PDB entry 3ARD | X-ray diffraction, 3.01 A resolution | chains A and B of the 4 polymer chains in the assembly

# Chain A
Protein: Antigen-presenting glycoprotein CD1d1
Source organism: Mus musculus
Notes: fragment: heavy chain
UniProt: P11609 (CD1D1_MOUSE); residues 1-279 here correspond to UniProt positions 19-297 (UniProt number = residue number + 18)
Amino-acid sequence (302 residues; each row starts with the number of its first residue):
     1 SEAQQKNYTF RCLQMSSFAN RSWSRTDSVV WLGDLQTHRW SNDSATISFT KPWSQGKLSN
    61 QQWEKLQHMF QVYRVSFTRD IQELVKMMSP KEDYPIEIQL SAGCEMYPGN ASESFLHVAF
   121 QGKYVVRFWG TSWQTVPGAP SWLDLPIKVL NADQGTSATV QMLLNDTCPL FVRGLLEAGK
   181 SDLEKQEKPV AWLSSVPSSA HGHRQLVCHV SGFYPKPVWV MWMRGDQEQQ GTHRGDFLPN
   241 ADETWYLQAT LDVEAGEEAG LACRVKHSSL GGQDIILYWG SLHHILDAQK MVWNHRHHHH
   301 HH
Not modelled in the structure: 1-5, 108, 301-302
Sequence notes: conflict His201 (Asp219 in P11609); expression tag (280-302)
Disulfide bonds: Cys104-Cys168, Cys208-Cys263
Glycans and other covalent adducts: N-acetylglucosamine (NAG) linked to Asn20, Asn42, Asn165
Small-molecule neighbours: 3GH (N-{(2S,3R)-1-[(3-deoxy-alpha-D-xylo-hexopyranosyl)oxy]-3-hydroxyoctadecan-2-yl}hexacosanamide): Phe10, Cys12, Gln14, Ser28, Val30, Trp40, Ile47, Trp63, Leu66, Met69, Phe70, Val72, Tyr73, Ser76, Phe77, Asp80, Ile81, Leu84, Val85, Leu100, Ala102, Gly103, Leu116, Val118, Phe120, Trp133, Trp142, Leu150, Asp153, Gly155, Thr156, Thr159, Val160, Leu163, Leu164, Thr167, Cys168, Phe171
Curated features (UniProtKB/Swiss-Prot):
  - binding site (a D-galactosylceramide): Asp80, Asp153 to Thr156
  - glycosylation (N-linked (GlcNAc...) asparagine): Asn7, Asn20, Asn42, Asn110, Asn165

# Chain B
Protein: Beta-2-microglobulin
Source organism: Mus musculus
UniProt: P01887 (B2MG_MOUSE); residues 1-99 here correspond to UniProt positions 21-119 (UniProt number = residue number + 20)
Amino-acid sequence (99 residues; numbered 1 to 99; the number before each row is that of its first residue):
     1 IQKTPQIQVY SRHPPENGKP NILNCYVTQF HPPHIEIQML KNGKKIPKVE MSDMSFSKDW
    61 SFYILAHTEF TPTETDTYAC RVKHASMAEP KTVYWDRDM
Disulfide bonds: Cys25-Cys80

# Chain A / chain B interface
Residue-residue contacts - 74 pairs, chain A then chain B:
  Leu13(A) with Ser55(B); Phe56(B), hydrophobic
  Gln14(A) with Phe56(B)
  Met15(A) with Met54(B); Phe62(B), hydrophobic
  Ser17(A) with Pro33(B)
  Val29(A) with Asp53(B); Met54(B)
  Trp31(A) with Ser55(B), hydrogen bond; Tyr63(B)
  Gln36(A) with Asp53(B), hydrogen bond
  Arg39(A) with Asp53(B), salt bridge
  Glu97(A) with Pro33(B)
  Gln99(A) with His31(B); Phe56(B); Trp60(B), hydrogen bond (side chain-backbone); Phe62(B)
  Leu100(A) with Phe56(B)
  Ala119(A) with Trp60(B), hydrophobic
  Gln121(A) with Ile1(B); His31(B)
  Gly122(A) with His31(B); Trp60(B)
  Tyr124(A) with Trp60(B)
  Trp192(A) with His13(B); Pro14(B); Pro15(B)
  Ser194(A) with Asp98(B), hydrogen bond (side chain-backbone)
  Ser195(A) with Asp98(B)
  Val196(A) with Asp98(B); Met99(B)
  Val207(A) with Asp98(B)
  His209(A) with Arg97(B); Asp98(B); Met99(B)
  Ser211(A) with Arg12(B), hydrogen bond (side chain-backbone)
  Gly212(A) with Arg12(B)
  Leu238(A) with Gln8(B); Tyr10(B); Tyr26(B), hydrophobic
  Pro239(A) with Tyr10(B), hydrogen bond (backbone-side chain); Asn24(B); Tyr26(B)
  Asn240(A) with Arg12(B); Asn24(B), hydrogen bond; Leu65(B)
  Ala241(A) with His67(B)
  Asp242(A) with Arg12(B), salt bridge
  Thr244(A) with Arg12(B), hydrogen bond
  Tyr246(A) with Tyr10(B), hydrophobic
  Gln248(A) with Met99(B), hydrogen bond (side chain-backbone)
  Lys290(A) with Pro15(B); Glu16(B); Asn17(B), hydrogen bond (backbone-backbone)
  Met291(A) with Pro15(B); Asn17(B); Arg97(B), hydrogen bond (backbone-side chain); Asp98(B)
  Val292(A) with Asn17(B), hydrogen bond (backbone-side chain); Glu74(B); Arg97(B)
  Trp293(A) with Glu74(B); Asp96(B); Arg97(B); Asp98(B)
  Asn294(A) with Glu74(B), hydrogen bond (backbone-backbone); Thr75(B), hydrogen bond (side chain-backbone)
  His295(A) with Asp98(B), salt bridge
  Arg296(A) with Thr77(B)
  His297(A) with Tyr94(B)
  His298(A) with Asp96(B)
  His299(A) with Val93(B); Tyr94(B); Asp96(B), hydrogen bond (backbone-side chain)
Interface residues without a listed pair, chain A (45 interface residues in all): Ser101, His117, Val118, Val190
Interface residues without a listed pair, chain B (34 interface residues in all): Ser11, Pro32, Trp95

# In short
45 residues of chain A and 34 residues of chain B are in contact; the contacts include 15 hydrogen bonds and 3
salt bridges. Among the polar pairs are Arg39(A)-Asp53(B), Asp242(A)-Arg12(B) and His295(A)-Asp98(B). Bound to
chain A: compound 3GH.
Chain A is Antigen-presenting glycoprotein CD1d1 and chain B is Beta-2-microglobulin, both from Mus musculus;
the structure, Ternary crystal structure of the mouse NKT TCR-CD1d-3'deoxy-alpha-galactosylceramide, was
determined by X-ray diffraction (same publication as 3ARB, 3ARE, 3ARF and 3ARG).
